PDB entry 6TOA | electron microscopy, 3.47 A resolution | chains C and D of the 7 polymer chains in the assembly

Chain C (and D):
Molecule: Adaptor protein Rcc01688
Source organism: Rhodobacter capsulatus DE442
Notes: chain D of this document is another copy of the same molecule, construct and numbering; everything in this record applies to it too
Reference sequence: D5ATZ4 (D5ATZ4_RHOCB); numbering as in UniProt (aligned over 1-197)
Chain sequence (197 residues; numbered 1 to 197; the number before each row is that of its first residue):
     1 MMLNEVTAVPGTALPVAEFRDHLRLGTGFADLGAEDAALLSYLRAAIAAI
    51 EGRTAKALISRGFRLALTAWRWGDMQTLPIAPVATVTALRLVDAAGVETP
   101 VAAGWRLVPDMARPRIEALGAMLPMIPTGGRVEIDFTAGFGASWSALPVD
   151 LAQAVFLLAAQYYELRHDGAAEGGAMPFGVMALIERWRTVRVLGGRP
Disordered / not traced: 31-32, 172-174 (chain D: 172-173)

Chain C / chain D interface:
Contacting residue pairs (44; chain C residue first):
  M1(C) - P109(D)
  M1(C) - D110(D)
  M1(C) - M111(D)
  M2(C) - P109(D)
  M2(C) - D110(D)
  M2(C) - M111(D)
  S41(C) - E18(D)  hydrogen bond
  S41(C) - Q153(D)
  Y42(C) - H22(D)
  Y42(C) - Q153(D)
  R44(C) - V149(D)
  A45(C) - V149(D)
  A45(C) - Q153(D)
  A48(C) - D150(D)
  A49(C) - D150(D)
  A49(C) - F178(D)
  A49(C) - L183(D)  hydrophobic
  G52(C) - R186(D)
  R53(C) - F178(D)
  R53(C) - A182(D)
  R53(C) - E185(D)  salt bridge
  G129(C) - R106(D)  hydrogen bond (backbone-side chain)
  L158(C) - F178(D)  hydrophobic
  Q161(C) - M176(D)
  Q161(C) - P177(D)
  Y162(C) - Q153(D)
  Y162(C) - M176(D)  hydrophobic
  Y162(C) - F178(D)  hydrogen bond (side chain-backbone)
  Y162(C) - L183(D)
  Y163(C) - R24(D)  hydrogen bond (backbone-side chain)
  L165(C) - M176(D)  hydrophobic
  R166(C) - H22(D)  hydrogen bond (side chain-backbone)
  R166(C) - R24(D)
  R166(C) - L157(D)
  H167(C) - E164(D)  salt bridge
  D168(C) - A175(D)
  D168(C) - M176(D)
  D168(C) - V180(D)  hydrogen bond (side chain-backbone)
  G169(C) - G174(D)
  A170(C) - G174(D)
  V180(C) - F178(D)  hydrophobic
  M181(C) - P177(D)
  M181(C) - F178(D)  hydrophobic
  I184(C) - F178(D)  hydrophobic
Also at the interface, not in a pair above, chain C (28 interface residues in all): A38, T68, G130, R131
Also at the interface, not in a pair above, chain D (28 interface residues in all): D21, V83, V108, A160, Q161, G179

In short:
The chain C/chain D interface involves 28 residues from each chain, with 6 hydrogen bonds and 2 salt bridges.
Polar pairs include R53(C)-E185(D), H167(C)-E164(D) and S41(C)-E18(D).
Both chains are Adaptor protein Rcc01688 (Rhodobacter capsulatus DE442). Entry 6TOA (Neck of empty GTA
particle computed with C6 symmetry) was determined by electron microscopy (same publication as 6TB9, 6TBA,
6TE8, 6TE9, 6TEB, 6TEH and 3 further entries).
